Entry 4RNI (X-ray diffraction, 2.17 A resolution); this record covers chains A and B.

== Chain A (and B) ==
Protein: Motility regulator
From: Pseudomonas aeruginosa PAO1
Notes: EC 3.1.4.52; fragment: EAL domain; chain B of this document is another copy of the same molecule, construct and numbering; everything in this record applies to it too
UniProtKB: Q9HVI8 (Q9HVI8_PSEAE); residues -5 to 259 here correspond to UniProt positions 1145-1409 (UniProt number = residue number + 1150)
Chain sequence (286 residues; numbered -26 to 259; the number before each row is that of its first residue; numbers below 1 keep their minus sign (Met-26 is residue -26)):
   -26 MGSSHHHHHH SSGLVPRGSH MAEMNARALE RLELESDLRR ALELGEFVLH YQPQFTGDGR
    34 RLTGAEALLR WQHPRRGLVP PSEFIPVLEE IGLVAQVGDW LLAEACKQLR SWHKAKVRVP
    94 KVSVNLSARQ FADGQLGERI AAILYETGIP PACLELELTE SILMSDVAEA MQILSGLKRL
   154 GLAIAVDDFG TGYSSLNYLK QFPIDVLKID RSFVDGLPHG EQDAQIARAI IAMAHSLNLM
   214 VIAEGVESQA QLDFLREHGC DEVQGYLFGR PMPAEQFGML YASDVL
Not modelled in the structure: -26 to 3, 257-259 (chain B: -26 to 2, 257-259)
Differences from the reference sequence: expression tag (-26 to -6)
Reported in the primary citation:
  - contacts within the chain: Tyr166-Ser167
  - conformationally variable residues (helix shift, loop rearrangement): Gly165 to Ser168, Leu169 to Gln174
  - self-association interface (contacts with another copy of this molecule): Tyr166, Ser167

== How chain A and chain B interact ==
Pairs across the interface - 38 pairs, chain A then chain B:
  Val140(A) - Tyr166(B)
  Gly163(A) - Leu169(B)
  Gly163(A) - Asn170(B)  hydrogen bond (backbone-backbone)
  Thr164(A) - Asn170(B)
  Gly165(A) - Ser167(B)
  Gly165(A) - Ser168(B)  hydrogen bond (backbone-side chain)
  Tyr166(A) - Met137(B)
  Tyr166(A) - Val140(B)
  Tyr166(A) - Ser167(B)
  Ser167(A) - Tyr166(B)
  Ser167(A) - Ser167(B)  hydrogen bond (backbone-backbone)
  Ser168(A) - Gly165(B)
  Leu169(A) - Gly163(B)
  Leu169(A) - Ile199(B)
  Leu169(A) - Ile203(B)  hydrophobic
  Leu169(A) - Met206(B)  hydrophobic
  Asn170(A) - Phe186(B)
  Asn170(A) - Ile199(B)
  Lys173(A) - Gln195(B)  hydrogen bond
  Lys173(A) - Ile199(B)
  Phe186(A) - Asn170(B)
  Gln198(A) - Lys173(B)  hydrogen bond
  Gln198(A) - Ser209(B)
  Gln198(A) - Leu210(B)
  Gln198(A) - Asn211(B)
  Ile199(A) - Leu169(B)
  Ile199(A) - Asn170(B)
  Arg201(A) - Ser209(B)
  Ala202(A) - Ser209(B)
  Ile203(A) - Leu169(B)  hydrophobic
  Ala205(A) - Ala205(B)  hydrophobic
  Met206(A) - Leu169(B)  hydrophobic
  Met206(A) - Met206(B)  hydrophobic
  Ser209(A) - Gln198(B)
  Ser209(A) - Arg201(B)
  Ser209(A) - Ala202(B)
  Leu210(A) - Gln198(B)
  Asn211(A) - Gln198(B)
Other interface residues (no listed pair), chain A (23 interface residues in all): Gln174, Glu194
Other interface residues (no listed pair), chain B (26 interface residues in all): Phe162, Thr164, Asp196, His208

== In short ==
Chain A and chain B form an interface of 23 and 26 residues respectively; the contacts include 5 hydrogen
bonds. Among the polar pairs are Gly165(A)-Ser168(B), Lys173(A)-Gln195(B) and Gln198(A)-Lys173(B). The paper
reports conformational variability at Gly165(A) and Leu169(A); a self-association interface involving
Tyr166(A) and Ser167(A).
Chain A and chain B are both Motility regulator (Pseudomonas aeruginosa PAO1); the structure, PaMorA dimeric
phosphodiesterase. apo form, was determined by X-ray diffraction together with 4RNF, 4RNH and 4RNJ from the
same study.
